PDB entry 6GJ4 | X-ray diffraction, 2.40 A resolution | chains C and D of the 6 polymer chains in the assembly

[Chain C]
Name: Tubulin alpha-1B chain
Source organism: Bos taurus
UniProt: P81947 (TBA1B_BOVIN); numbering as in UniProt (aligned over 1-451)
Amino-acid sequence (451 residues; row label = number of the first residue in the row):
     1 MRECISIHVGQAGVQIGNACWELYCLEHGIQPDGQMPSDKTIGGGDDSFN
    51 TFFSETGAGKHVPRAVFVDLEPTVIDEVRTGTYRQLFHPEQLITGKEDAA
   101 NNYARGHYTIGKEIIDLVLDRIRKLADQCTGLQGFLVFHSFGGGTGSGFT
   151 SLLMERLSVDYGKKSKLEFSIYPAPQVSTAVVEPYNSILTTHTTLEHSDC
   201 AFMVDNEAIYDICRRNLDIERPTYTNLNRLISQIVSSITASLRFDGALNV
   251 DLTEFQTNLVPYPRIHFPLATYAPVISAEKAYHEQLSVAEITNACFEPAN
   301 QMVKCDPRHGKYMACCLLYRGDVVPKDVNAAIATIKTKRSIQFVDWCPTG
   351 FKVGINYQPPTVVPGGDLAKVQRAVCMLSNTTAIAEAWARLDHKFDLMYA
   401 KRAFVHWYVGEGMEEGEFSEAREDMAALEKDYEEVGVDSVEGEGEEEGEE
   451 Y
Unresolved in the structure: 441-451
Bound ions: Ca2+: Asp39, Thr41, Gly44, Glu55
Small-molecule neighbours:
  - EZW (5-(quinolin-5-yl)naphtho[2,3-b]pyrrolo[1,2-d][1,4]oxazepin-4-yl acetate): Asn101, Thr179, Ala180, Val181
  - GTP (guanosine-5'-triphosphate): Gly10, Gln11, Ala12, Gln15, Ile16, Asp69, Asp98, Ala99, Ala100, Asn101, Ser140, Gly142, Gly143, Gly144, Thr145, Gly146, Ile171, Pro173, Val177, Ser178, Thr179, Glu183, Asn206, Tyr224, Leu227, Asn228, Ile231
What the authors report for this chain:
  - conformationally variable residues (side-chain flip): Thr179
  - binding site for EZW: Val181 (from molecular simulation)

[Chain D]
Name: Tubulin beta-2B chain
Source organism: Bos taurus
UniProt: Q6B856 (TBB2B_BOVIN); the author numbering skips numbers that UniProt does not, so the offset changes along the chain: 1-42 = UniProt 1-42; 45-360 = UniProt 43-358; 369-455 = UniProt 359-445
Amino-acid sequence (445 residues; each row starts with the number of its first residue; note: 10 numbers in that range are skipped by the numbering (no residue carries them; nothing is unmodelled there)):
     1 MREIVHIQAGQCGNQIGAKFWEVISDEHGIDPTGSYHGDSDL
    45 QLERINVYYNEATGNKYVPRAILVDLEPGTMDSVRSGPFGQIFRPDNFVF
    95 GQSGAGNNWAKGHYTEGAELVDSVLDVVRKESESCDCLQGFQLTHSLGGG
   145 TGSGMGTLLISKIREEYPDRIMNTFSVMPSPKVSDTVVEPYNATLSVHQL
   195 VENTDETYCIDNEALYDICFRTLKLTTPTYGDLNHLVSATMSGVTTCLRF
   245 PGQLNADLRKLAVNMVPFPRLHFFMPGFAPLTSRGSQQYRALTVPELTQQ
   295 MFDSKNMMAACDPRHGRYLTVAAIFRGRMSMKEVDEQMLNVQNKNSSYFV
   345 EWIPNNVKTAVCDIPP
   369 RGLKMSATFIGNSTAIQELFKRISEQFTAMFRRKAFLHWYTGEGMDEMEF
   419 TEAESNMNDLVSEYQQYQDATADEQGEFEEEEGEDEA
Unresolved in the structure: 277-285, 442-455
Bound ions: Mg2+: Gln11 (together with GDP)
Small-molecule neighbours:
  - EZW (5-(quinolin-5-yl)naphtho[2,3-b]pyrrolo[1,2-d][1,4]oxazepin-4-yl acetate): Val238, Cys241, Leu242, Gln247, Leu248, Ala250, Asp251, Lys254, Leu255, Asn258, Met259, Val315, Ala316, Ala317, Ile318, Asn350, Lys352, Thr353, Ala354, Ile378
  - GDP (guanosine-5'-diphosphate): Gly10, Gln11, Cys12, Gln15, Ile16, Ala99, Asn101, Ser140, Gly142, Gly143, Gly144, Thr145, Gly146, Val171, Pro173, Val177, Ser178, Glu183, Asn206, Leu209, Tyr224, Leu227, Asn228, Val231
What the authors report for this chain:
  - binding site for EZW: Gly237, Thr240, Cys241, Gln247, Ala250, Lys254, Lys352
  - conformationally variable residues (side-chain flip): Leu248
  - binding site for EZW: Val238, Leu242, Leu248, Leu255, Met259, Ala316, Ile318, Ala354, Ile378 (from molecular simulation)

[Chain C / chain D interface]
Contacting residue pairs (49; chain C residue first):
  Glu71(C) - Asn249(D)  hydrogen bond
  Lys96(C) - Arg2(D)
  Lys96(C) - Asp130(D)  salt bridge
  Lys96(C) - Cys131(D)
  Glu97(C) - Arg2(D)  salt bridge
  Glu97(C) - Cys131(D)
  Asp98(C) - Asn249(D)
  Asp98(C) - Lys254(D)  salt bridge
  Ala100(C) - Arg253(D)
  Ala100(C) - Lys254(D)
  Ala100(C) - Val257(D)
  Asn101(C) - Lys254(D)
  Asn101(C) - Asn258(D)  hydrogen bond
  Arg105(C) - Arg253(D)
  Pro175(C) - Asn349(D)
  Gln176(C) - Leu333(D)
  Ser178(C) - Lys352(D)
  Thr179(C) - Lys352(D)
  Ala180(C) - Asn258(D)
  Val181(C) - Asn258(D)  hydrogen bond (backbone-side chain)
  Val181(C) - Ile347(D)  hydrophobic
  Val181(C) - Pro348(D)
  Glu220(C) - Lys326(D)  salt bridge
  Arg221(C) - Met325(D)
  Arg221(C) - Asp329(D)  salt bridge
  Lys394(C) - Asn349(D)
  Leu397(C) - Glu345(D)
  Leu397(C) - Trp346(D)
  Leu397(C) - Ala440(D)  hydrophobic
  Met398(C) - Trp346(D)  hydrogen bond (backbone-backbone)
  Met398(C) - Pro348(D)
  Lys401(C) - Phe262(D)
  Lys401(C) - Trp346(D)
  Lys401(C) - Ala438(D)
  Lys401(C) - Thr439(D)  hydrogen bond (side chain-backbone)
  Arg402(C) - Phe262(D)
  Ala403(C) - Pro261(D)
  Ala403(C) - Phe262(D)  hydrophobic
  Phe404(C) - Val257(D)
  Phe404(C) - Asn258(D)
  Phe404(C) - Val260(D)
  Phe404(C) - Pro261(D)  hydrogen bond (backbone-backbone)
  Phe404(C) - Ile347(D)  hydrophobic
  His406(C) - Val260(D)
  His406(C) - Pro261(D)  hydrogen bond (side chain-backbone)
  His406(C) - Pro263(D)
  Trp407(C) - Ala256(D)  hydrogen bond (side chain-backbone)
  Trp407(C) - Val257(D)
  Trp407(C) - Val260(D)  hydrogen bond (side chain-backbone)
Other interface residues (no listed pair), chain C (26 interface residues in all): Thr73, Val182
Other interface residues (no listed pair), chain D (29 interface residues in all): Asp251, Thr314, Asn350

[In short]
The interface between chain C and chain D involves 26 residues on one side and 29 on the other; the contacts
include 9 hydrogen bonds and 5 salt bridges. Polar pairs include Lys96(C)-Asp130(D), Glu97(C)-Arg2(D) and
Asp98(C)-Lys254(D). From the paper: a binding site for EZW at Val181(C) and Gly237(D) among others;
conformational variability at Thr179(C) and Leu248(D).
Chain C is Tubulin alpha-1B chain and chain D is Tubulin beta-2B chain, both from Bos taurus; the structure,
Tubulin-6j complex, was determined by X-ray diffraction.
